9U6A - chains A and B of the 3 polymer chains in the assembly; structure by X-ray diffraction, 1.92 A resolution.

== Chain A ==
Name: Tubulin alpha-1B chain
Source organism: Sus scrofa
Notes: EC 3.6.5.-
UniProt: Q2XVP4 (TBA1B_PIG); numbering as in UniProt (aligned over 1-451)
Chain sequence (451 residues; row label = number of the first residue in the row):
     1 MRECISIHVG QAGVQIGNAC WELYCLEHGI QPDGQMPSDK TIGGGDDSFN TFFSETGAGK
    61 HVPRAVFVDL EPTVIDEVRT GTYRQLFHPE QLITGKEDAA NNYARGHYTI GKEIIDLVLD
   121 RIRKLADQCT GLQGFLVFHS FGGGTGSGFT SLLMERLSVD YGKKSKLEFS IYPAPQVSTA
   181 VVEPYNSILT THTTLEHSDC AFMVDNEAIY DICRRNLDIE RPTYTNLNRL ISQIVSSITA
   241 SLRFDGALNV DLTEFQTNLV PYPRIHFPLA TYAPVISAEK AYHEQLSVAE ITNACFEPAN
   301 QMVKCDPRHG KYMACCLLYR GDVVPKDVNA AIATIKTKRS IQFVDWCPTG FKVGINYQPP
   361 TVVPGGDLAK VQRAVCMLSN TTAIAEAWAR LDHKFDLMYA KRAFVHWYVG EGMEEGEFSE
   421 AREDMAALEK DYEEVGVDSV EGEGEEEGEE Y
Disordered / not traced: 1, 41-46, 437-451
UniProt features mapped onto this chain:
  - motif: Met1 to Cys4 (MREC motif)
  - active site: Glu254
  - binding site (GTP): Gly10, Gln11, Ala12, Gln15, Glu71, Ala99, Ser140, Gly143, Gly144, Thr145, Gly146, Thr179, Glu183, Asn206, Tyr224, Asn228, Leu252
  - binding site (Mg(2+)): Glu71
  - site: Tyr451 (Involved in polymerization)
  - modified residue: Lys40 (N6,N6,N6-trimethyllysine), Ser48 (Phosphoserine), Ser232 (Phosphoserine), Tyr282 (3'-nitrotyrosine), Arg339 (Omega-N-methylarginine), Ser439 (Phosphoserine), Glu443 (5-glutamyl polyglutamate), Glu445 (5-glutamyl polyglutamate), Tyr451 (3'-nitrotyrosine)
  - cross-link (Glycyl lysine isopeptide (Lys-Gly)): Lys326 (interchain with G-Cter in ubiquitin), Lys370 (interchain with G-Cter in ubiquitin)
Small-molecule neighbours:
  - A1L8X (3-methoxy-2-(4-methoxy-3-oxidanyl-phenyl)-5,7-bis(oxidanyl)chromen-4-one): Asn101, Thr179, Ala180, Val181
  - GTP (guanosine-5'-triphosphate): Val9, Gly10, Gln11, Ala12, Gln15, Ile16, Asp69, Asp98, Ala99, Ala100, Asn101, Ser140, Gly142, Gly143, Gly144, Thr145, Gly146, Ile171, Pro173, Val177, Ser178, Thr179, Glu183, Asn206, Tyr224, Leu227, Asn228, Ile231

== Chain B ==
Name: Tubulin beta chain
Source organism: Sus scrofa
UniProt: P02554 (TBB_PIG); the author numbering skips numbers that UniProt does not, so the offset changes along the chain: 1-358 = UniProt 1-358; 367-439 = UniProt 359-431
Chain sequence (431 residues; numbered 1 to 439; 8 numbers in that range are skipped by the numbering (no residue carries them; nothing is unmodelled there); the number before each row is that of its first residue):
     1 MREIVHIQAG QCGNQIGAKF WEVISDEHGI DPTGSYHGDS DLQLERINVY YNEAAGNKYV
    61 PRAILVDLEP GTMDSVRSGP FGQIFRPDNF VFGQSGAGNN WAKGHYTEGA ELVDSVLDVV
   121 RKESESCDCL QGFQLTHSLG GGTGSGMGTL LISKIREEYP DRIMNTFSVV PSPKVSDTVV
   181 EPYNATLSVH QLVENTDETY CIDNEALYDI CFRTLKLTTP TYGDLNHLVS ATMSGVTTCL
   241 RFPGQLNADL RKLAVNMVPF PRLHFFMPGF APLTSRGSQQ YRALTVPELT QQMFDAKNMM
   301 AACDPRHGRY LTVAAVFRGR MSMKEVDEQM LNVQNKNSSY FVEWIPNNVK TAVCDIPP
   367 RGLKMSATFI GNSTAIQELF KRISEQFTAM FRRKAFLHWY TGEGMDEMEF TEAESNMNDL
   427 VSEYQQYQDA TAD
UniProt features mapped onto this chain:
  - motif: Met1 to Ile4 (MREI motif)
  - binding site (GTP): Gln11, Glu69, Ser138, Gly142, Thr143, Gly144, Asn204, Asn226
  - binding site (Mg(2+)): Glu69
  - modified residue: Ser40 (Phosphoserine), Lys58 (N6-acetyllysine), Ser172 (Phosphoserine), Thr285 (Phosphothreonine), Thr290 (Phosphothreonine), Arg318 (Omega-N-methylarginine)
  - cross-link (Glycyl lysine isopeptide (Lys-Gly)): Lys58 (interchain with G-Cter in ubiquitin), Lys324 (interchain with G-Cter in ubiquitin)
Small-molecule neighbours:
  - A1L8X (3-methoxy-2-(4-methoxy-3-oxidanyl-phenyl)-5,7-bis(oxidanyl)chromen-4-one): Gly235, Val236, Cys239, Leu240, Leu246, Ala248, Asp249, Lys252, Leu253, Asn256, Met257, Thr312, Val313, Ala314, Val316, Asn347, Asn348, Val349, Lys350, Ile376
  - GTP (guanosine-5'-triphosphate): Gly10, Gln11, Cys12, Gln15, Ile16, Asp67, Gly96, Ala97, Gly98, Asn99, Asn100, Ser138, Gly140, Gly141, Gly142, Thr143, Gly144, Val169, Pro171, Val175, Ser176, Glu181, Asn204, Leu207, Tyr222, Leu225, Asn226

== Interface between chain A and chain B ==
Pairs across the interface - 58 pairs, chain A then chain B:
  Gln11(A) with Asn247(B)
  Glu71(A) with Asn247(B)
  Lys96(A) with Met1(B), hydrogen bond (backbone-backbone); Cys129(B)
  Glu97(A) with Met1(B); Cys129(B); Arg162(B), salt bridge
  Asp98(A) with Lys252(B), salt bridge
  Ala100(A) with Arg251(B); Lys252(B); Val255(B)
  Asn101(A) with Lys252(B); Asn256(B), hydrogen bond
  Arg105(A) with Asp161(B), salt bridge; Arg251(B)
  Pro175(A) with Asn347(B)
  Ser178(A) with Lys350(B)
  Ala180(A) with Asn256(B); Lys350(B)
  Val181(A) with Asn256(B), hydrogen bond (backbone-side chain); Ile345(B), hydrophobic; Pro346(B); Lys350(B)
  Val182(A) with Val255(B), hydrophobic
  Arg214(A) with Lys324(B)
  Glu220(A) with Lys324(B)
  Arg221(A) with Met323(B); Lys324(B); Asp327(B), salt bridge
  Tyr224(A) with Gln245(B)
  Lys394(A) with Pro346(B); Asn347(B)
  Leu397(A) with Glu343(B); Trp344(B); Ala438(B), hydrophobic
  Met398(A) with Trp344(B), hydrogen bond (backbone-backbone); Pro346(B)
  Lys401(A) with Phe260(B); Trp344(B); Thr437(B), hydrogen bond (side chain-backbone); Ala438(B)
  Arg402(A) with Phe260(B)
  Ala403(A) with Pro259(B); Phe260(B), hydrophobic
  Phe404(A) with Val255(B); Asn256(B); Val258(B); Pro259(B), hydrogen bond (backbone-backbone); Thr312(B); Ile345(B), hydrophobic
  His406(A) with Val258(B); Pro259(B), hydrogen bond (side chain-backbone); Phe260(B); Pro261(B)
  Trp407(A) with Ala254(B), hydrogen bond (side chain-backbone); Val255(B); Val258(B), hydrogen bond (side chain-backbone)
  Glu411(A) with Asp161(B)
Interface residues without a listed pair, chain A (29 interface residues in all): Thr179, Tyr210
Interface residues without a listed pair, chain B (32 interface residues in all): Asp197, Asp249, Asn348, Ala436, Asp439

== Overview ==
29 residues of chain A face 32 of chain B across their interface; the contacts include 9 hydrogen bonds and 4
salt bridges. Among the polar pairs are Glu97(A)-Arg162(B), Asp98(A)-Lys252(B) and Arg105(A)-Asp161(B).
Compound A1L8X is bound between chain A and chain B.
Chain A is Tubulin alpha-1B chain and chain B is Tubulin beta chain, both from Sus scrofa; the structure,
Tubulin-DARPin D1 in complex with a flavone, was determined by X-ray diffraction.
